PDB entry 2XLK | X-ray diffraction, 1.80 A resolution | chains B and D

== Chain B ==
Molecule: CSY4 endoribonuclease
Organism: Pseudomonas aeruginosa
UniProt: A3KUJ4 (A3KUJ4_PSEAE); numbering as in UniProt (aligned over 1-187)
Sequence (191 residues; each row starts with the number of its first residue; numbers below 1 keep their minus sign (Gly-3 is residue -3)):
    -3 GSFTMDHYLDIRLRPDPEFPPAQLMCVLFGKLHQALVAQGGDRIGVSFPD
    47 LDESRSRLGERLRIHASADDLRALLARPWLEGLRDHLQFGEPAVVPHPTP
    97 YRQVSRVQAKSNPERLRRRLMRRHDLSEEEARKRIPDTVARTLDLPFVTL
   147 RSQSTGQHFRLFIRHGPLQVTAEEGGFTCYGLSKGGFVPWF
Not modelled in the structure: -3 to -2, 13-15, 134-138
Sequence notes: expression tag (-3 to 0); engineered mutation Cys22 (Ser in A3KUJ4); conflict Val166 (Ala in A3KUJ4)
From the paper describing this entry:
  - binding site for the 16-nt RNA strand (chain D): Asn108 to His120
  - binding site for the 16-nt RNA strand: His29, Arg102, Gln104, Arg114, Arg115, Arg118, Arg119, His120, Ser148, Gln149, Phe155
  - specificity-determining residues: Arg102
  - catalytic residues: Ser148 (proposed by the authors, not directly observed)
  - catalytic residues: His29
  - mutagenesis - H29A, S148C: abolished catalytic activity
  - mutagenesis - Y176F: unchanged catalytic activity
  - mutagenesis - F155A: decreased catalytic activity
  - mutagenesis - H29K: increased catalytic activity
  - mutagenesis - H29A, S148C: unchanged binding to RNA
  - mutagenesis - R102A: abolished catalytic activity on pre-crRNA
  - mutagenesis - Q104A: unchanged catalytic activity on pre-crRNA

== Chain D ==
Molecule: 16-nt RNA strand
Sequence (16 nucleotides; row label = number of the first residue in the row):
     6 CUGCCGUAUAGGCAGC

== How chain B and chain D interact ==
Pairs across the interface (38; chain B residue first):
  His29(B) with C21(D), salt bridge to the phosphate
  Arg102(B) with A19(D), base contact; DG20(D), hydrogen bond to the base
  Gln104(B) with C18(D), hydrogen bond to the base; A19(D), hydrogen bond to the base
  Lys106(B) with U14(D), phosphate contact; G16(D), hydrogen bond to the base
  Asn108(B) with C6(D), phosphate contact
  Arg111(B) with C6(D), hydrogen bond to the phosphate; U7(D), salt bridge to the phosphate; G8(D), phosphate contact
  Arg114(B) with U7(D), salt bridge to the phosphate; G8(D), salt bridge to the phosphate
  Arg115(B) with C9(D), salt bridge to the phosphate; C10(D), salt bridge to the phosphate; G11(D), hydrogen bond to the base
  Leu116(B) with A13(D), sugar contact
  Arg118(B) with G8(D), salt bridge to the phosphate; C9(D), salt bridge to the phosphate
  Arg119(B) with G11(D), salt bridge to the phosphate; U12(D), salt bridge to the phosphate; A13(D), salt bridge to the phosphate
  His120(B) with U12(D), hydrogen bond to the phosphate; A13(D), salt bridge to the phosphate
  Arg130(B) with U14(D), hydrogen bond to the base
  Ile131(B) with U14(D), base contact
  Arg147(B) with C21(D), phosphate contact
  Ser148(B) with DG20(D), base contact
  Gln149(B) with C21(D), hydrogen bond to the phosphate
  Ser150(B) with C21(D), phosphate contact
  Gln153(B) with C6(D), hydrogen bond to the base; U7(D), hydrogen bond to the sugar; DG20(D), hydrogen bond to the base
  Phe155(B) with C6(D), base contact; DG20(D), stacking on the base
  Thr174(B) with A19(D), phosphate contact
  Cys175(B) with DG20(D), hydrogen bond to the phosphate
  Tyr176(B) with DG20(D), phosphate contact
Also at the interface, not in a pair above, chain D (15 interface residues in all): G17

== Overview ==
Chain B and chain D form an interface of 23 and 15 residues respectively, with 13 hydrogen bonds, 12 salt
bridges and 1 aromatic stacking contact. Polar contacts include Arg102(B)-DG20(D), Gln104(B)-C18(D) and
Gln104(B)-A19(D). The paper reports catalytic residues Ser148(B) and His29(B); H29A and S148C of chain B
abolish catalytic activity; 7 substitutions were tested in all.
Chain B is CSY4 endoribonuclease (Pseudomonas aeruginosa) and chain D is a 16-nt RNA strand; the structure,
Crystal structure of the Csy4-crRNA complex, orthorhombic form, was determined by X-ray diffraction (same
publication as 2XLI and 2XLJ).
